Entry 8ID6 (electron microscopy, 2.80 A resolution); this record covers chains B and Y of the 5 polymer chains in the assembly.

# Chain B
Protein: Guanine nucleotide-binding protein G(I)/G(S)/G(T) subunit beta-1
Source organism: Homo sapiens
UniProt: P62873 (GBB1_HUMAN); residues 2-340 here = UniProt positions 2-340
Amino-acid sequence (339 residues; numbered 2 to 340; the number before each row is that of its first residue):
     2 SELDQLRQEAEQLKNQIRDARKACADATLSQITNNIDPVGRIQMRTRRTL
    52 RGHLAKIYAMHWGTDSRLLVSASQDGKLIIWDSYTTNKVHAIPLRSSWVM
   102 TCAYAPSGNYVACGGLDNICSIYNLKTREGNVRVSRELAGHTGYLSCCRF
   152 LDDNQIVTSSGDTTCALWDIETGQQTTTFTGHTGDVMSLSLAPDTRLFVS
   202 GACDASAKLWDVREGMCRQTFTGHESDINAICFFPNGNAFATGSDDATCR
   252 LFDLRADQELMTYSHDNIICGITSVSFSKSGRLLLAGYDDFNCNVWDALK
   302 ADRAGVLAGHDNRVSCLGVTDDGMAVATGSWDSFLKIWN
Disordered / not traced: 2
UniProt features mapped onto this chain:
  - modified residue: Ser-2 (N-acetylserine), His-266 (Phosphohistidine)

# Chain Y
Protein: Guanine nucleotide-binding protein G(I)/G(S)/G(O) subunit gamma-2
Source organism: Homo sapiens
UniProt: P59768 (GBG2_HUMAN); numbering as in UniProt (aligned over 1-71)
Amino-acid sequence (71 residues; numbered 1 to 71; the number before each row is that of its first residue):
     1 MASNNTASIAQARKLVEQLKMEANIDRIKVSKAAADLMAYCEAHAKEDPL
    51 LTPVPASENPFREKKFFCAIL
Disordered / not traced: 1-6, 63-71
UniProt features mapped onto this chain:
  - modified residue: Ala-2 (N-acetylalanine), Cys-68 (Cysteine methyl ester)
  - lipidation: Cys-68 (S-geranylgeranyl cysteine)

# Chain B / chain Y interface
Residue-residue contacts - 76 pairs, chain B then chain Y:
  Glu-3(B) / Ile-9(Y)
  Leu-7(B) / Ile-9(Y)
  Leu-7(B) / Ala-12(Y)  hydrophobic
  Leu-7(B) / Arg-13(Y)
  Leu-7(B) / Val-16(Y)
  Glu-10(B) / Val-16(Y)
  Glu-10(B) / Lys-20(Y)  salt bridge
  Ala-11(B) / Leu-19(Y)
  Leu-14(B) / Val-16(Y)
  Leu-14(B) / Leu-19(Y)  hydrophobic
  Leu-14(B) / Lys-20(Y)
  Leu-14(B) / Ala-23(Y)  hydrophobic
  Gln-17(B) / Ala-23(Y)
  Ile-18(B) / Leu-19(Y)  hydrophobic
  Ile-18(B) / Glu-22(Y)
  Ile-18(B) / Ala-23(Y)  hydrophobic
  Ile-18(B) / Arg-27(Y)
  Ala-21(B) / Arg-27(Y)
  Arg-22(B) / Glu-22(Y)  salt bridge
  Arg-22(B) / Arg-27(Y)
  Cys-25(B) / Arg-27(Y)
  Cys-25(B) / Ile-28(Y)
  Cys-25(B) / Lys-29(Y)
  Cys-25(B) / Val-30(Y)  hydrogen bond (backbone-backbone)
  Ala-26(B) / Val-30(Y)  hydrophobic
  Asp-27(B) / Lys-29(Y)
  Asp-27(B) / Val-30(Y)
  Asp-27(B) / Ser-31(Y)  hydrogen bond
  Ala-28(B) / Val-30(Y)
  Leu-30(B) / Ala-34(Y)  hydrophobic
  Ile-37(B) / Met-38(Y)  hydrophobic
  Val-40(B) / Leu-51(Y)  hydrophobic
  Arg-48(B) / Phe-61(Y)
  Arg-49(B) / Pro-60(Y)
  Arg-49(B) / Phe-61(Y)
  Arg-49(B) / Arg-62(Y)
  Ser-84(B) / Phe-61(Y)
  Tyr-85(B) / Pro-60(Y)
  Tyr-85(B) / Phe-61(Y)  hydrophobic
  Cys-218(B) / Gln-18(Y)  hydrogen bond (backbone-side chain)
  Arg-219(B) / Met-21(Y)
  Arg-219(B) / Glu-22(Y)
  Gln-220(B) / Glu-22(Y)
  Thr-221(B) / Glu-22(Y)  hydrogen bond (backbone-side chain)
  Phe-235(B) / Leu-37(Y)  hydrophobic
  Phe-235(B) / Tyr-40(Y)  hydrophobic
  Phe-235(B) / Cys-41(Y)  hydrophobic
  Pro-236(B) / Tyr-40(Y)
  Asn-237(B) / Tyr-40(Y)
  Arg-256(B) / Arg-27(Y)
  Arg-256(B) / Ile-28(Y)  hydrogen bond (backbone-backbone)
  Arg-256(B) / Asp-36(Y)  salt bridge
  Ala-257(B) / Ile-28(Y)
  Asp-258(B) / Glu-22(Y)
  Asp-258(B) / Ile-25(Y)
  Asp-258(B) / Arg-27(Y)  salt bridge
  Gln-259(B) / Val-30(Y)
  Leu-261(B) / Val-30(Y)  hydrophobic
  Leu-261(B) / Leu-37(Y)  hydrophobic
  Ser-279(B) / Asp-48(Y)  hydrogen bond
  Lys-280(B) / Glu-47(Y)
  Lys-280(B) / Asp-48(Y)
  Ser-281(B) / Tyr-40(Y)
  Ser-281(B) / Cys-41(Y)
  Ser-281(B) / His-44(Y)
  Ser-281(B) / Asp-48(Y)  hydrogen bond
  Leu-284(B) / Leu-51(Y)
  Leu-300(B) / Cys-41(Y)  hydrophobic
  Asp-323(B) / Pro-49(Y)
  Gly-324(B) / Pro-49(Y)
  Gly-324(B) / Leu-50(Y)
  Met-325(B) / Pro-49(Y)  hydrophobic
  Ala-326(B) / Phe-61(Y)  hydrophobic
  Val-327(B) / Leu-50(Y)  hydrophobic
  Asn-340(B) / Asn-59(Y)  hydrogen bond
  Asn-340(B) / Phe-61(Y)
Other interface residues (no listed pair), chain B (56 interface residues in all): Leu-4, Lys-15, Ile-33, Thr-34, Ile-43, Met-45, Ala-240, Leu-252, Asp-254, Gly-282, Arg-283, Val-320, Ile-338
Other interface residues (no listed pair), chain Y (36 interface residues in all): Ser-8, Asp-26, Ala-33, Ala-45

# In short
Chain B and chain Y form an interface of 56 and 36 residues respectively, with 8 hydrogen bonds and 4 salt
bridges. Among the polar pairs are Glu-10(B)/Lys-20(Y), Arg-22(B)/Glu-22(Y) and Arg-256(B)/Asp-36(Y).
Chain B is Guanine nucleotide-binding protein G(I)/G(S)/G(T) subunit beta-1 and chain Y is Guanine
nucleotide-binding protein G(I)/G(S)/G(O) subunit gamma-2, both from Homo sapiens; the structure, Cryo-EM
structure of the oleic acid bound GPR120-Gi complex, was determined by electron microscopy (same publication
as 8ID3, 8ID4, 8ID8, 8ID9 and 8G59).
